PDB entry 1BPJ | X-ray diffraction, 2.40 A resolution | chain A

Chain A:
Protein: Protein (THYMIDYLATE synthase)
Source organism: Lactobacillus casei
Notes: EC 2.1.1.45
UniProt: P00469 (TYSY_LACCA); numbering as in UniProt (aligned over 1-316)
Sequence (316 residues; each row starts with the number of its first residue):
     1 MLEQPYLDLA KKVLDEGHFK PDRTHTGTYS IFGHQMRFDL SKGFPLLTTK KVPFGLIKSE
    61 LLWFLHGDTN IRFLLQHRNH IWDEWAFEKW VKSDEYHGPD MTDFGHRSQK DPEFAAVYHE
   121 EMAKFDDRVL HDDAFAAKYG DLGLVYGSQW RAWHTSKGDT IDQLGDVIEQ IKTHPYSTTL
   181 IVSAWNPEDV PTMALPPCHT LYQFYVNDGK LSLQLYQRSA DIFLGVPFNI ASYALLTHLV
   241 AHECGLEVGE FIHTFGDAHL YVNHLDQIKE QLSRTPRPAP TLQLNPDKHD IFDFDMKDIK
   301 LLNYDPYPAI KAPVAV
Construct notes: engineered mutation Thr178 (Arg in P00469), Thr179 (Arg in P00469)
Curated features (UniProtKB/Swiss-Prot):
  - active site: Cys198 (Nucleophile)
  - binding site (dUMP): Arg23, Arg218 to Asp221, Asn229, His259 to Tyr261
  - binding site ((6R)-5,10-methylene-5,6,7,8-tetrahydrofolate): Asp221, Ala315
Ion coordination: K+: Ser183, Trp185
Residues lining bound ligands: 2'-deoxyuridine 5'-monophosphate (UMP): Arg23, Leu195, Cys198, His199, Gln217, Arg218, Ser219, Ala220, Asp221, Gly225, Asn229, His259, Tyr261

Overview:
Chain A binds 2'-deoxyuridine 5'-monophosphate. Ser183 and Trp185 coordinate K+. Curated annotation (UniProt)
lists active-site residue Cys198, 9 dUMP-binding residues and
(6R)-5,10-methylene-5,6,7,8-tetrahydrofolate-binding residues Asp221 and Ala315.
Chain A is Protein (THYMIDYLATE synthase) (Lactobacillus casei); the structure, Thymidylate synthase R178T,
R179T double mutant, was determined by X-ray diffraction together with 1BP0, 1BO7, 1BO8 and 1BP6 from the same
study.
